6SME - chains A and C of the 4 polymer chains in the assembly; structure by X-ray diffraction, 1.70 A resolution.

# Chain A (and C)
Protein: 3-dehydroquinate dehydratase
Organism: Cutibacterium acnes
Notes: EC 4.2.1.10; chain C of this document is another copy of the same molecule, construct and numbering; everything in this record applies to it too
UniProt: A0A371N5G0 (A0A371N5G0_CUTAC); numbering as in UniProt (aligned over 1-143)
Chain sequence (146 residues; each row starts with the number of its first residue; numbers below 1 keep their minus sign (Gly-2 is residue -2)):
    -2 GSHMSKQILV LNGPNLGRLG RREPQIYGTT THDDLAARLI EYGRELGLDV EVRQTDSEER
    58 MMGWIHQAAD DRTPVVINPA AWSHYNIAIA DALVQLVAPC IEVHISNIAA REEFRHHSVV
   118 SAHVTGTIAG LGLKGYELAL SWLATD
Unresolved in the structure: -2 to 0 (chain C: -2 to -1)
Sequence notes: expression tag (-2 to 0)

# Chain A / chain C interface
Pairs across the interface - 30 pairs, chain A then chain C:
  Pro11(A) - Met59(C)  hydrophobic
  Asn12(A) - His63(C)  hydrogen bond
  Asn12(A) - Ala85(C)  hydrogen bond (side chain-backbone)
  Asn12(A) - Asp88(C)
  Asn12(A) - Ala89(C)
  Asn12(A) - Gln92(C)
  Arg15(A) - His63(C)
  Arg15(A) - Ala66(C)
  Arg15(A) - Asp67(C)  salt bridge
  Arg15(A) - Gln92(C)  hydrogen bond
  Arg18(A) - Asp67(C)  salt bridge
  Arg19(A) - Ala66(C)
  Arg19(A) - Gln92(C)  hydrogen bond (side chain-backbone)
  Arg19(A) - Val94(C)
  Asp53(A) - Glu56(C)
  Asp53(A) - Met59(C)
  Asp53(A) - His63(C)  salt bridge
  Ser54(A) - Glu56(C)
  Ala78(A) - Ile84(C)
  Ala78(A) - Ala85(C)
  Ala78(A) - Asp88(C)
  Trp79(A) - Glu55(C)  hydrogen bond
  Tyr82(A) - Glu55(C)
  Tyr82(A) - Tyr82(C)
  Tyr82(A) - Asn83(C)  hydrogen bond
  Tyr82(A) - Ile84(C)
  Tyr82(A) - Ala85(C)
  Phe111(A) - Ile84(C)  hydrophobic
  Phe111(A) - His120(C)
  Arg112(A) - Asp88(C)  salt bridge
Interface residues without a listed pair, chain A (17 interface residues in all): Glu20, Thr52, Glu55, His81, Glu109
Interface residues without a listed pair, chain C (16 interface residues in all): Val91

# Summary
Chain A and chain C form an interface of 17 and 16 residues respectively; the contacts include 6 hydrogen
bonds and 4 salt bridges. Polar pairs include Arg15(A)-Asp67(C), Arg18(A)-Asp67(C) and Asp53(A)-His63(C).
Chain A and chain C are both 3-dehydroquinate dehydratase (Cutibacterium acnes); the structure, The crystal
structure of type II dehydroquinase from propionibacterium acnes, was determined by X-ray diffraction,
deposited together with 6SMF.
